PDB entry 7PG3 | electron microscopy, 7.30 A resolution (low resolution: residue-level contacts below are approximate; hydrogen-bond / salt-bridge calls are withheld) | chains B and C of the 8 polymer chains in the assembly

[Chain B]
Name: Isoform Short of Insulin receptor
Organism: Homo sapiens
Notes: EC 2.7.10.1
UniProt: P06213 (INSR_HUMAN), isoform P06213-2; residues -26 to 1343 here correspond to UniProt positions 1-1370 (UniProt number = residue number + 27)
Amino-acid sequence (1382 residues; numbered -26 to 1355; the number before each row is that of its first residue; numbers below 1 keep their minus sign (Met-26 is residue -26)):
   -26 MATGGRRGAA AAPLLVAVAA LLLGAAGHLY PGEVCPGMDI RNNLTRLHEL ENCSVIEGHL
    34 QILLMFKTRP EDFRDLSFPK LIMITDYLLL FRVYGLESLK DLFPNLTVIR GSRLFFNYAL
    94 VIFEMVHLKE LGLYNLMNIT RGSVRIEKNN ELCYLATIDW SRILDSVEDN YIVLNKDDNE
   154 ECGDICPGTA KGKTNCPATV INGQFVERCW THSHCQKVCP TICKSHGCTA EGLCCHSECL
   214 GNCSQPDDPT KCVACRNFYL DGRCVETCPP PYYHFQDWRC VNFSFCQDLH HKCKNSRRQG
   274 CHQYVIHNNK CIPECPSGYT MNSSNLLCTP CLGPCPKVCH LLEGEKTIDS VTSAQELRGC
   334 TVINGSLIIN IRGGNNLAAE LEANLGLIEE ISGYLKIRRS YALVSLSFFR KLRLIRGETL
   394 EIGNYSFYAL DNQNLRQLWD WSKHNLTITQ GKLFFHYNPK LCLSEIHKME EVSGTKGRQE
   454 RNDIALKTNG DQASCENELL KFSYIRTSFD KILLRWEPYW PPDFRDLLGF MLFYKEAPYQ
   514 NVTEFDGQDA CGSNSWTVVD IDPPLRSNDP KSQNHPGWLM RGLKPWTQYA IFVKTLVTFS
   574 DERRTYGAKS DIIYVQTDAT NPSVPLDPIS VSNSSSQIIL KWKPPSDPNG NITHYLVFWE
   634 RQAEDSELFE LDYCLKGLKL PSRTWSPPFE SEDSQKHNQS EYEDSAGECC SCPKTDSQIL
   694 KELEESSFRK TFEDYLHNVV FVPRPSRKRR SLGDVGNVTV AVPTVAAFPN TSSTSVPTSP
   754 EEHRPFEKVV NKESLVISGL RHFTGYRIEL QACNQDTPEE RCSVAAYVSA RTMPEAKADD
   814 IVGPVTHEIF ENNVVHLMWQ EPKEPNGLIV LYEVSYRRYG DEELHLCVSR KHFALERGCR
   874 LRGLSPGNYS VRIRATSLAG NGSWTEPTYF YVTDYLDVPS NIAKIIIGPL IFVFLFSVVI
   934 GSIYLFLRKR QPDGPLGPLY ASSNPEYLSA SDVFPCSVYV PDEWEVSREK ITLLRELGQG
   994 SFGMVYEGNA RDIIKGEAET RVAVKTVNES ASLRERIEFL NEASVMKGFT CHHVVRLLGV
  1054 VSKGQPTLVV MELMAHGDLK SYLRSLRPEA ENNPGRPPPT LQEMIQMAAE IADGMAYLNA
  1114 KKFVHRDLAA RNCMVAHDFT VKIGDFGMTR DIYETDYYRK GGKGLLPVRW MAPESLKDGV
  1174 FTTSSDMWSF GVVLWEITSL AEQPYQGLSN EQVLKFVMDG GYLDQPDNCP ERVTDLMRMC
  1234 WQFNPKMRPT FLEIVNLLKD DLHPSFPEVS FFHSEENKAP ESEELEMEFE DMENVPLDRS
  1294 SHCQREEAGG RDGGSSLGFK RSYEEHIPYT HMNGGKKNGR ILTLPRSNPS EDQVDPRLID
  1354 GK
Unresolved in the structure: -26 to 0, 163-167, 173-176, 268-273, 540-545, 648-674, 719-755, 908-1355
Cystine bridges: Cys8-Cys26, Cys126-Cys155, Cys159-Cys182, Cys169-Cys188, Cys192-Cys201, Cys196-Cys207, Cys208-Cys216, Cys212-Cys225, Cys228-Cys237, Cys241-Cys253, Cys259-Cys284, Cys266-Cys274, Cys288-Cys301, Cys304-Cys308, Cys312-Cys333, Cys435-Cys468, Cys647-Cys860, Cys682-Cys685, Cys786-Cys795
Construct notes: expression tag (1344-1355)
UniProt features mapped onto this chain:
  - region: Glu706 to Phe714 (Insulin-binding), Tyr972 (Important for interaction with IRS1, SHC1 and STAT5B)
  - site: Phe39 (Insulin-binding)
  - modified residue: Ser373 (Phosphoserine), Tyr374 (Phosphotyrosine), Ser380 (Phosphoserine), Tyr972 (Phosphotyrosine)
  - glycosylation (N-linked (GlcNAc...) asparagine): Asn16, Asn25, Asn78, Asn111, Asn215, Asn255, Asn295, Asn337, Asn397, Asn418, Asn514, Asn606, Asn624, Asn671

[Chain C]
Name: Insulin
Organism: Homo sapiens
UniProt: P01308 (INS_HUMAN); residues 1-21 here correspond to UniProt positions 90-110 (UniProt number = residue number + 89)
Amino-acid sequence (21 residues; row label = number of the first residue in the row):
     1 GIVEQCCTSI CSLYQLENYC N
Cystine bridges: Cys6-Cys11

[Interface between chain B and chain C]
Contacting residue pairs (17; chain B residue first):
  Asp707(B) with Val3(C)
  His710(B) with Ile2(C)
  Asn711(B) with Gly1(C); Ile2(C); Val3(C); Glu4(C)
  Phe714(B) with Gly1(C); Ile2(C); Tyr19(C)
  Val715(B) with Gly1(C); Tyr19(C)
  Pro716(B) with Gly1(C); Tyr19(C)
  Arg717(B) with Glu17(C); Asn18(C); Asn21(C)
  Pro718(B) with Asn21(C)

[Overview]
Chain B and chain C each contribute 8 residues to their interface.
Chain B is Isoform Short of Insulin receptor and chain C is Insulin, both from Homo sapiens; the structure,
Low resolution Cryo-EM structure of the full-length insulin receptor bound to 3 insulin, conf 2, was
determined by electron microscopy together with 7PG0, 7PG2 and 7PG4 from the same study.
